5LI2 - chains G and H of the 12 polymer chains in the assembly; structure by electron microscopy, 6.20 A resolution (low resolution: residue-level contacts below are approximate; hydrogen-bond / salt-bridge calls are withheld).

Chain G (and H):
Name: Phage-like element PBSX protein XkdM
Notes: chain H of this document is another copy of the same molecule, construct and numbering; everything in this record applies to it too
UniProt: P54332 (XKDM_BACSU); residue numbers follow UniProt; this construct covers 1-147
Amino-acid sequence (155 residues; numbered 1 to 155; the number before each row is that of its first residue):
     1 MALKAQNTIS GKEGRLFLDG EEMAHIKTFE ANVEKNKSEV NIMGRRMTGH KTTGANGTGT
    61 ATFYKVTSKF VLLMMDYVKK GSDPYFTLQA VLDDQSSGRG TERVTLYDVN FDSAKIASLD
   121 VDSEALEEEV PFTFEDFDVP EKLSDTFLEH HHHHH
Unresolved in the structure: 1-4, 35-54, 64-67, 81-86, 109-111, 121-126, 144-155
Sequence notes: expression tag (148-155)

Chain G / chain H interface:
Pairs across the interface (57; chain G residue first):
  E22(G) - G98(H)
  A24(G) - S96(H)
  A24(G) - G98(H)
  H25(G) - Q95(H)
  H25(G) - S96(H)
  H25(G) - S97(H)
  H25(G) - G98(H)
  H25(G) - R99(H)
  I26(G) - S96(H)
  K27(G) - Q95(H)
  K27(G) - S96(H)
  K27(G) - S97(H)
  A61(G) - Q6(H)
  T62(G) - Q6(H)
  T62(G) - S96(H)
  F63(G) - D94(H)
  F63(G) - Q95(H)
  F63(G) - S96(H)
  S68(G) - L92(H)
  S68(G) - R99(H)
  S68(G) - E102(H)
  S68(G) - V139(H)
  K69(G) - R99(H)
  K69(G) - E102(H)
  K69(G) - V139(H)
  K69(G) - P140(H)
  F70(G) - G98(H)
  F70(G) - R99(H)
  V71(G) - S97(H)
  V71(G) - G98(H)
  V71(G) - R99(H)
  L72(G) - R99(H)
  L72(G) - F137(H)
  I116(G) - N7(H)
  A117(G) - N7(H)
  A117(G) - V33(H)
  S118(G) - N7(H)
  L119(G) - N7(H)
  L119(G) - V33(H)
  L119(G) - A55(H)
  D120(G) - N7(H)
  D120(G) - T8(H)
  D120(G) - N32(H)
  D120(G) - V33(H)
  D120(G) - E34(H)
  D120(G) - N56(H)
  D120(G) - F134(H)
  E127(G) - A5(H)
  E127(G) - Q6(H)
  E127(G) - N7(H)
  E127(G) - T8(H)
  E127(G) - N32(H)
  E128(G) - A5(H)
  E128(G) - Q6(H)
  E128(G) - T8(H)
  E129(G) - Q6(H)
  V130(G) - Q6(H)
Other interface residues (no listed pair), chain G (26 interface residues in all): E13, G14, L73, P131
Other interface residues (no listed pair), chain H (27 interface residues in all): I9, S10, G57, D93, G100, E141

In short:
26 residues of chain G and 27 residues of chain H are in contact.
Chain G and chain H are both Phage-like element PBSX protein XkdM; the structure, bacteriophage phi812K1-420
tail sheath and tail tube protein in native tail, was determined by electron microscopy, deposited together
with 5LIJ, 5LI4 and 5LII.
